7V8L - chains C and D of the 5 polymer chains in the assembly; structure by electron microscopy, 3.50 A resolution.

# Chain C
Name: Lipoprotein-releasing system transmembrane protein LolC
From: Escherichia coli K-12
UniProtKB: P0ADC3 (LOLC_ECOLI); numbering as in UniProt (aligned over 1-399)
Sequence (399 residues; numbered 1 to 399; the number before each row is that of its first residue):
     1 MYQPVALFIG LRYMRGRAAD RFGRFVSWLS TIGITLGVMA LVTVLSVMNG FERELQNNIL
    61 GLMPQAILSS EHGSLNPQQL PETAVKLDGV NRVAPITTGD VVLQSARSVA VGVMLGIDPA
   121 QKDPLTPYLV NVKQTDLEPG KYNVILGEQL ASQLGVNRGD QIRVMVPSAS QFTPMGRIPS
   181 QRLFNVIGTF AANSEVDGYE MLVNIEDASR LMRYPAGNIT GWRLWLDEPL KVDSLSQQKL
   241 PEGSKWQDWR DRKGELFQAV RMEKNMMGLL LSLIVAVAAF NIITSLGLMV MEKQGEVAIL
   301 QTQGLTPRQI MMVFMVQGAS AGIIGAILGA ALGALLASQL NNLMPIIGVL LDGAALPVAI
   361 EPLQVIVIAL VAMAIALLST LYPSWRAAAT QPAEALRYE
Not modelled in the structure: 1, 398-399
Small-molecule neighbours: PCJ ((2R)-3-{[(2S)-3-hydroxy-2-(palmitoylamino)propyl]thio}propane-1,2-diyl dihexadecanoate): M39, A40, T43, V44, V47, M48, F51, E263, M266, M267, L269, L270, L273, L336, L340, L356
From the paper describing this entry:
  - binding site for PCJ: V44, V47, M48, E263, M266, M267
  - mutagenesis - M48D, F51D, L55D, V260D, E263A, E263D, E263F, E263K, E263Q, E263S: abolished growth
  - mutagenesis - E263A, E263D, E263F, E263K, E263Q, E263S: abolished binding to Outer membrane lipoprotein RcsF

# Chain D
Name: Lipoprotein-releasing system ATP-binding protein LolD
From: Escherichia coli K-12
Notes: EC 7.6.2.-
UniProtKB: P75957 (LOLD_ECOLI); residues 1-233 here = UniProt positions 1-233
Sequence (233 residues; numbered 1 to 233; the number before each row is that of its first residue):
     1 MNKILLQCDN LCKRYQEGSV QTDVLHNVSF SVGEGEMMAI VGSSGSGKST LLHLLGGLDT
    61 PTSGDVIFNG QPMSKLSSAA KAELRNQKLG FIYQFHHLLP DFTALENVAM PLLIGKKKPA
   121 EINSRALEML KAVGLDHRAN HRPSELSGGE RQRVAIARAL VNNPRLVLAD EPTGNLDARN
   181 ADSIFQLLGE LNRLQGTAFL VVTHDLQLAK RMSRQLEMRD GRLTAELSLM GAE
Not modelled in the structure: 1, 231-233
UniProt features mapped onto this chain:
  - binding site (ATP): G42 to S49
  - mutagenesis: G42 (G42D: Loss of lipoprotein release when overexpressed)

# Chain C / chain D interface
Contacting residue pairs - 27 pairs, chain C then chain D:
  Y2(C) - L113(D)
  V5(C) - L113(D)  hydrophobic
  V5(C) - I114(D)  hydrophobic
  F8(C) - F102(D)  hydrophobic
  F8(C) - E106(D)
  F8(C) - L113(D)  hydrophobic
  I9(C) - F102(D)  hydrophobic
  R12(C) - D101(D)  hydrogen bond (side chain-backbone)
  R12(C) - F102(D)
  Y13(C) - D101(D)
  Y13(C) - F102(D)  hydrophobic
  R15(C) - D101(D)
  K293(C) - D101(D)  salt bridge
  E296(C) - L99(D)
  E296(C) - P100(D)
  E296(C) - D101(D)
  I299(C) - H97(D)
  I299(C) - R158(D)
  Q301(C) - R85(D)  hydrogen bond (backbone-side chain)
  T302(C) - R85(D)
  Q303(C) - M110(D)
  Q303(C) - R158(D)
  G304(C) - A82(D)
  G304(C) - N86(D)
  G304(C) - I114(D)
  L305(C) - I114(D)  hydrophobic
  Q391(C) - D59(D)
Interface residues without a listed pair, chain C (21 interface residues in all): G295, A298, A393, E394, R397
Interface residues without a listed pair, chain D (21 interface residues in all): Y15, L58, F91, Y93, T103, P111, R142

# Overview
The chain C/chain D interface involves 21 residues from each chain, with 2 hydrogen bonds and 1 salt bridge.
Among the polar pairs are K293(C)-D101(D), R12(C)-D101(D) and Q301(C)-R85(D). The paper reports a binding site
for PCJ at V44(C), V47(C) and M48(C) among others; M48D, F51D and L55D of chain C, among others, abolish
growth; 10 substitutions were tested in all.
Here chain C is Lipoprotein-releasing system transmembrane protein LolC and chain D is Lipoprotein-releasing
system ATP-binding protein LolD, both from Escherichia coli K-12. Entry 7V8L (LolCDE with bound RcsF in
nanodiscs) was determined by electron microscopy (same publication as 7V8I and 7V8M).
